Entry 2JA6 (X-ray diffraction, 4.00 A resolution); this record covers chains B and P of the 15 polymer chains in the assembly.

[Chain B]
Molecule: DNA-directed RNA polymerase II 140 kDa polypeptide
From: Saccharomyces cerevisiae
Notes: EC 2.7.7.6
Reference sequence: P08518 (RPB2_YEAST); numbering as in UniProt (aligned over 1-1224)
Amino-acid sequence (1224 residues; numbered 1 to 1224; the number before each row is that of its first residue):
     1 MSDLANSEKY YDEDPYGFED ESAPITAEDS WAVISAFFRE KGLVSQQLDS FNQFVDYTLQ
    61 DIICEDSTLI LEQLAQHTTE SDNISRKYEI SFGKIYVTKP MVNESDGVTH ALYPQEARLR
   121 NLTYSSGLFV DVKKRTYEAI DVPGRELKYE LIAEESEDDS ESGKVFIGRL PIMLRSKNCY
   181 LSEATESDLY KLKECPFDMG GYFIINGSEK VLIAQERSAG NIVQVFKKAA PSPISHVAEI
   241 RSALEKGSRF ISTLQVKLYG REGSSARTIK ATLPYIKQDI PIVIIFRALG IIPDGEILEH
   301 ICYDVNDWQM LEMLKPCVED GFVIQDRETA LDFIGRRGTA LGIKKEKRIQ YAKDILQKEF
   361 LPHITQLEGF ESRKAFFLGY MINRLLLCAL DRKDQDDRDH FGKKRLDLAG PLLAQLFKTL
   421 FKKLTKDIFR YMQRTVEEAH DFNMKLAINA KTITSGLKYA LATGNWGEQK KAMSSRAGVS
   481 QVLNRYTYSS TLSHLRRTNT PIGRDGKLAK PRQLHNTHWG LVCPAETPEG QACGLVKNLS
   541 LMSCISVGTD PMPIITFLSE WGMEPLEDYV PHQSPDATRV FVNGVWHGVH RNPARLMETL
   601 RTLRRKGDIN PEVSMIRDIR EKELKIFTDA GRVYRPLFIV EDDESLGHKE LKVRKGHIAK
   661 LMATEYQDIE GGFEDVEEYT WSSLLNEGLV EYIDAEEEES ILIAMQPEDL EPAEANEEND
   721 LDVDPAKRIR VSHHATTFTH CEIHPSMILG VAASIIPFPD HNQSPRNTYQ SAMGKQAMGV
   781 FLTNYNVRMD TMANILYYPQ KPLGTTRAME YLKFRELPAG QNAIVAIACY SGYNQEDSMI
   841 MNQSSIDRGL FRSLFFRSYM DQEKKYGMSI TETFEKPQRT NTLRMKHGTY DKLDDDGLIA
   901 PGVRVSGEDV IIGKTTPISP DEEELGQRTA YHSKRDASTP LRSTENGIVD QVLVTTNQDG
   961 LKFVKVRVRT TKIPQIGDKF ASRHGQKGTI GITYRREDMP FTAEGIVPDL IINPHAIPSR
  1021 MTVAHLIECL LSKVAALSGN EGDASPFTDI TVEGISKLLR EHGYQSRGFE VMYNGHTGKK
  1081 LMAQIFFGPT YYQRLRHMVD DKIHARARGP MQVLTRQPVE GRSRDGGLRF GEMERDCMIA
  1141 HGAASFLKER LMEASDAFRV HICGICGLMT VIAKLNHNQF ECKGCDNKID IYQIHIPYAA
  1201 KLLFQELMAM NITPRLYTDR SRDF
Disordered / not traced: 1-17, 71-89, 134-163, 438-445, 503-509, 669-677, 716-721, 920-932
Bound ions: Zn2+: Cys-1163, Cys-1166, Cys-1182, Cys-1185

[Chain P]
Molecule: 11-nt RNA strand
Sequence (11 nucleotides; row label = number of the first residue in the row; numbering starts at 0):
     0 UUCGACCAGG A
Disordered / not traced: 10
Bound ions: Mg2+: G9 (shared with 1 residue of chain A)

[Chain B / chain P interface]
Residue-residue contacts (12; chain B residue first):
  Ala-477(B) with A4(P), sugar contact
  Gln-481(B) with C5(P), phosphate contact
  Gln-776(B) with A7(P), hydrogen bond to the phosphate; G8(P), hydrogen bond to the phosphate
  Lys-979(B) with G8(P), phosphate contact; G9(P), salt bridge to the phosphate
  Lys-987(B) with G9(P), salt bridge to the phosphate
  Arg-1096(B) with A7(P), hydrogen bond to the sugar
  His-1097(B) with A7(P), hydrogen bond to the sugar; G8(P), hydrogen bond to the sugar
  Gln-1112(B) with U0(P), sugar contact
  Arg-1124(B) with U0(P), salt bridge to the phosphate
Interface residues without a listed pair, chain B (12 interface residues in all): Gly-478, Tyr-486, Ala-772
Interface residues without a listed pair, chain P (8 interface residues in all): G3, C6

[Overview]
12 residues of chain B face 8 of chain P across their interface; the contacts include 5 hydrogen bonds and 3
salt bridges. Polar pairs include Arg-1096(B)/A7(P), His-1097(B)/A7(P) and His-1097(B)/G8(P). Cys-1163(B),
Cys-1166(B), Cys-1182(B) and Cys-1185(B) form the Zn2+ site.
Chain B is DNA-directed RNA polymerase II 140 kDa polypeptide (Saccharomyces cerevisiae) and chain P is an
11-nt RNA strand; the structure, CPD lesion containing RNA Polymerase II elongation complex B, was determined
by X-ray diffraction, deposited together with 2JA5, 2JA7 and 2JA8.
